9PC3 - chains J and K of the 12 polymer chains in the assembly; structure by electron microscopy, 3.69 A resolution.

Chain J (and K):
Molecule: Alpha-soluble NSF attachment protein
Organism: Rattus norvegicus
Notes: chain K of this document is another copy of the same molecule, construct and numbering; everything in this record applies to it too
UniProt: P54921 (SNAA_RAT); numbering as in UniProt (aligned over 1-295)
Sequence (296 residues; numbered 0 to 295; the number before each row is that of its first residue; numbering starts at 0):
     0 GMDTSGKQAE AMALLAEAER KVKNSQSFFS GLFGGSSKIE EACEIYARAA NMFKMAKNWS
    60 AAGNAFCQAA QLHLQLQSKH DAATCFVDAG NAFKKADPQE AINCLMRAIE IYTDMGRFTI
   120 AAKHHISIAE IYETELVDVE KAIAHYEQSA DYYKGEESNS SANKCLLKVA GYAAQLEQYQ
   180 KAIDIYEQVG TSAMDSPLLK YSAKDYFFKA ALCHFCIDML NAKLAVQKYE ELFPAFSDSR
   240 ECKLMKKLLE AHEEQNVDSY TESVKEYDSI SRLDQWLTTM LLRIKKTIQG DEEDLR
Unresolved in the structure: 287-295 (chain K: 25-37, 289-295)
Sequence notes: expression tag (0)

How chain J and chain K interact:
Pairs across the interface (8; chain J residue first):
  Arg47(J) - Asp113(K)  salt bridge
  Asn50(J) - Gly115(K)
  Asn50(J) - Phe117(K)
  Lys53(J) - Phe117(K)
  Met54(J) - Phe117(K)  hydrophobic
  Met54(J) - Tyr151(K)  hydrophobic
  Lys56(J) - Asp150(K)  salt bridge
  Arg271(J) - Ala234(K)
Interface residues without a listed pair, chain K (10 interface residues in all): Thr112, Lys199, Tyr200, Asp237

Overview:
6 residues of chain J face 10 of chain K across their interface; the contacts include 2 salt bridges. Polar
contacts include Arg47(J)-Asp113(K) and Lys56(J)-Asp150(K).
Chain J and chain K are both Alpha-soluble NSF attachment protein (Rattus norvegicus); the structure, 21bin20S
complex (NSF-alphaSNAP-2:1 syntaxin-1a:SNAP-25), non-hydrolyzing, class 12, was determined by electron
microscopy (same publication as 9OJR, 9OJU, 9OJZ, 9OK3, 9OK5, 9OKC and 17 further entries).
